PDB entry 8Y0E | electron microscopy, 3.00 A resolution | chains A and F of the 9 polymer chains in the assembly

== Chain A ==
Molecule: DNA-directed RNA polymerase subunit
From: African swine fever virus
Notes: EC 2.7.7.6
UniProt: A0A3S7XUW7 (A0A3S7XUW7_ASF); residues 1-1450 here = UniProt positions 1-1450
Chain sequence (1450 residues; numbered 1 to 1450; the number before each row is that of its first residue):
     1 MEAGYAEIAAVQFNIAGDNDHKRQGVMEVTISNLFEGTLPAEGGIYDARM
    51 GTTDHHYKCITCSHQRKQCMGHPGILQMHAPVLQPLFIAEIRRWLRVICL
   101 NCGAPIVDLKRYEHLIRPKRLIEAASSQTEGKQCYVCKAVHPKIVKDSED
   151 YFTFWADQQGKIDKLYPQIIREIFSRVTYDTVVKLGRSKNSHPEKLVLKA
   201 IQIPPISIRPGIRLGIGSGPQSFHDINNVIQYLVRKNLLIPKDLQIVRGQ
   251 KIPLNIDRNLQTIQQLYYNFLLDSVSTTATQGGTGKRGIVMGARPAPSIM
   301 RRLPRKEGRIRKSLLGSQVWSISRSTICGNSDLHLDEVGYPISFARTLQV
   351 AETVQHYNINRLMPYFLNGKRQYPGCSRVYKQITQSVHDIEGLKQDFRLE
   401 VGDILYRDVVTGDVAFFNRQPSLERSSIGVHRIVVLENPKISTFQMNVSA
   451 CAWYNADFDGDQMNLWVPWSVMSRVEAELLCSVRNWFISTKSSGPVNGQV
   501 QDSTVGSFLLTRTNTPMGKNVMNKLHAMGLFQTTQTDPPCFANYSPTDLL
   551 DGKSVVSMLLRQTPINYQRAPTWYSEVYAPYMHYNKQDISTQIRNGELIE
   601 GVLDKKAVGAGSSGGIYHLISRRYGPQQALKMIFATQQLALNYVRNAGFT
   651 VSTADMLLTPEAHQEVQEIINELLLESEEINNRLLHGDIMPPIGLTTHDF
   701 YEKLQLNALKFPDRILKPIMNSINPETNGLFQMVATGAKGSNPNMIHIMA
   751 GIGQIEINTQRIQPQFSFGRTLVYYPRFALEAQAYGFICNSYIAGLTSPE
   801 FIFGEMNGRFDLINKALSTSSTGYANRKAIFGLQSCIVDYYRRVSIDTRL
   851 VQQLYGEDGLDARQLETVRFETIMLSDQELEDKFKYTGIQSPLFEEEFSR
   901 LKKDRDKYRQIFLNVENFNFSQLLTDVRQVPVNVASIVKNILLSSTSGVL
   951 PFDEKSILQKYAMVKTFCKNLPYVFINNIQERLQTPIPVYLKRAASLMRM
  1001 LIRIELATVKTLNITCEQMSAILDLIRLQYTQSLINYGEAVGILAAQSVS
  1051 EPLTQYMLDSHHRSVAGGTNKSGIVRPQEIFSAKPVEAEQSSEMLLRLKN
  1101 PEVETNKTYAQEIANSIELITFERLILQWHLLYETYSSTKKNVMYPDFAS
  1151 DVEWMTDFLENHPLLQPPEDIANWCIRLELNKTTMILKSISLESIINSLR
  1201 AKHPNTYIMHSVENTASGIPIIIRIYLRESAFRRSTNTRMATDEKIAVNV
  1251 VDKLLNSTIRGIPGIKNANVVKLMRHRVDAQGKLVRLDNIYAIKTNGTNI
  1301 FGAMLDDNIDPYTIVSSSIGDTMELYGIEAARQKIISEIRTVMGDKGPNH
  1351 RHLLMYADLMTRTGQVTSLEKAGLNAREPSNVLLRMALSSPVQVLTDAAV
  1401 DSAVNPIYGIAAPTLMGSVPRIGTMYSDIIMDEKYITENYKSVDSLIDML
Unresolved in the structure: 213-224, 276-295, 1065-1068, 1235-1239, 1442-1450
Bound ions: Zn2+ site 1: C59, C62, C69, H72; Zn2+ site 2: C99, C102, C134, C137; Mg2+: D457, D459, D461

== Chain F ==
Molecule: D339L
From: African swine fever virus
UniProt: A0A2X0RV08 (A0A2X0RV08_ASF); residues 1-339 here = UniProt positions 1-339
Chain sequence (339 residues; each row starts with the number of its first residue):
     1 MIDQKIFETTLNIDDPTNFCTNVEAHLLKELENIYVGKCFKNSFILNITG
    51 VIQRSPCFIMRTNNSGRGYMHVRFSAVVSYLNAFDLIAAVKIIKNDSNII
   101 LGESLLTEPVTIVIPSSESQNNVAEVGQIVPVQLANSSVYYIPGRQQASA
   151 TGSIFIPKHTFSVYHVQEELTQEQALNLTKLVNIIEMLLESRSKKDFKQI
   201 CFFEKLYYTYSISSDEILDLKIWKGPKGKEMSRLKPCNVLSFLYDALKNK
   251 NSSLGFWARPPNLLKSSPLAYQQDQNSFNATELPIICSAEVMFVTLLKEI
   301 INYLQFINDLCDTFNNEQLIKRHENIWMLIEQRKIGHDF
Unresolved in the structure: 157-173, 209-288, 335-339

== Chain A / chain F interface ==
Contacting residue pairs (40; chain A residue first):
  M1(A) with Y35(F), hydrophobic; C39(F); F40(F), hydrophobic; G144(F)
  E2(A) with N12(F), hydrogen bond
  A3(A) with N12(F), hydrogen bond (backbone-side chain)
  G4(A) with T10(F); N12(F)
  Y5(A) with T10(F); N12(F), hydrogen bond (backbone-side chain); M60(F), hydrophobic; R61(F), hydrogen bond (side chain-backbone); T62(F), hydrogen bond; N63(F); Y69(F), hydrophobic
  E7(A) with R61(F), salt bridge; Y69(F)
  S470(A) with N64(F)
  M472(A) with N64(F); G66(F)
  V1419(A) with R61(F), hydrogen bond (backbone-side chain)
  P1420(A) with R61(F)
  R1421(A) with R61(F)
  M1425(A) with R61(F)
  I1429(A) with F58(F); I59(F), hydrogen bond (backbone-backbone)
  I1430(A) with C57(F); F58(F), hydrophobic
  M1431(A) with P16(F), hydrophobic; C20(F), hydrophobic; C57(F), hydrogen bond (backbone-backbone); I59(F), hydrophobic
  E1433(A) with C20(F); R54(F), salt bridge; C57(F)
  I1436(A) with T17(F); T21(F)
  T1437(A) with C20(F), hydrogen bond (side chain-backbone); T21(F)
  K1441(A) with T21(F)
Other interface residues (no listed pair), chain A (20 interface residues in all): S1418
Other interface residues (no listed pair), chain F (28 interface residues in all): L11, V23, I34, K38, P56, H71, P143

== In short ==
20 residues of chain A face 28 of chain F across their interface; the contacts include 9 hydrogen bonds and 2
salt bridges. Among the polar pairs are E7(A)-R61(F), E1433(A)-R54(F) and E2(A)-N12(F). The Zn2+ site 1 is
built by C59(A), C62(A), C69(A) and H72(A).
Chain A is DNA-directed RNA polymerase subunit and chain F is D339L, both from African swine fever virus; the
structure, ASFV RNAP M1249L C-tail occupied complex4 (MCOC4), was determined by electron microscopy, deposited
together with 8XX4, 8XX5, 8XXP, 8XXT and 8XY6.
